8GXZ - chains B and H of the 12 polymer chains in the assembly; structure by electron microscopy, 3.10 A resolution.

Chain B:
Protein: V-type ATP synthase alpha chain
Organism: Thermus thermophilus HB8
Notes: EC 7.1.2.2
UniProtKB: Q56403 (VATA_THET8); residue numbers follow UniProt; this construct covers 1-578
Chain sequence (578 residues; each row starts with the number of its first residue):
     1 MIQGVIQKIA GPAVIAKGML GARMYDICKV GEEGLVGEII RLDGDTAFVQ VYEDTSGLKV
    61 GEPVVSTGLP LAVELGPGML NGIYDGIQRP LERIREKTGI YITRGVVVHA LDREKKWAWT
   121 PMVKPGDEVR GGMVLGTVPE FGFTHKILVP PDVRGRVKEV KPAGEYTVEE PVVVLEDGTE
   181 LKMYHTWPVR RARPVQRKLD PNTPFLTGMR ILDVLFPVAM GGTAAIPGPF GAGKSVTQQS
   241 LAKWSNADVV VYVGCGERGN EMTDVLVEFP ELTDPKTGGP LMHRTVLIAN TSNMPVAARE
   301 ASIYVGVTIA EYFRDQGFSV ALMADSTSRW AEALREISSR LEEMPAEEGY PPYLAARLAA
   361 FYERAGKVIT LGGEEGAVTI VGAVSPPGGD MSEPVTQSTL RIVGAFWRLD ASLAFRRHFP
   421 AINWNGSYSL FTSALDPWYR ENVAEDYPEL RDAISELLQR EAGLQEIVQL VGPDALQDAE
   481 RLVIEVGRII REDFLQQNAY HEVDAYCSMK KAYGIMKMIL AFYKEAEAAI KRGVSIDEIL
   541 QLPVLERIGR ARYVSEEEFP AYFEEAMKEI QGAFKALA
Sequence notes: conflict A232 (Ser in Q56403), S235 (Thr in Q56403)

Chain H:
Protein: V-type ATP synthase subunit F
Organism: Thermus thermophilus HB8
UniProtKB: P74903 (VATF_THET8); numbering as in UniProt (aligned over 1-104)
Chain sequence (104 residues; row label = number of the first residue in the row):
     1 MAVIADPETA QGFRLAGLEG YGASSAEEAQ SLLETLVERG GYALVAVDEA LLPDPERAVE
    61 RLMRGRDLPV LLPIAGLKEA FQGHDVEGYM RELVRKTIGF DIKL

Chain B / chain H interface:
Residue-residue contacts (9):
  L470(B) - F100(H)  hydrophobic
  A475(B) - I102(H)
  A475(B) - K103(H)  hydrogen bond (backbone-backbone)
  A475(B) - L104(H)
  L476(B) - I102(H)  hydrophobic
  L476(B) - L104(H)
  Q477(B) - I102(H)
  Q477(B) - L104(H)
  D478(B) - L104(H)
Interface residues without a listed pair, chain B (7 interface residues in all): I467, D474
Interface residues without a listed pair, chain H (5 interface residues in all): I98

In short:
7 residues of chain B face 5 of chain H across their interface, with 1 hydrogen bond. Its one hydrogen bond,
A475(B)-K103(H), is backbone to backbone.
Chain B is V-type ATP synthase alpha chain and chain H is V-type ATP synthase subunit F, both from Thermus
thermophilus HB8; the structure, 1 sulfate and 1 ATP bound V1EG of V/A-ATPase from Thermus thermophilus, was
determined by electron microscopy (same publication as 8GXU, 8GXW, 8GXX and 8GXY).
